PDB entry 1N33 | X-ray diffraction, 3.35 A resolution | chains A and L of the 23 polymer chains in the assembly

# Chain A
Molecule: 16S ribosomal RNA
From: Thermus thermophilus
Sequence (1522 nucleotides; each row starts with the number of its first residue; note: 42 numbers in that range are skipped by the numbering (no residue carries them; nothing is unmodelled there); a row labelled like 190A-190L holds insertion residues (190A, then the next letters in order); numbering starts at 0):
     0 UUUGUUGGAGAGUUUGAUCCUGGCUCAGGGUGAACGCUGGCGGCGUGCCU
    50 AAGACAUGCAAGUCGUGCGGG
    73 CCGCGGGGUUUU
    88 ACUCCG
    95 UGGUC
   101 AGCGGCGGACGGGUGAGUAACGCGUGGGU
  129A G
   130 ACCUACCCGGAAGAGGGGGACAACCCGGGGAAACUCGGGCUAAUCCCCCA
   180 UGUGGACCCGC
190A-190L CCCUUGGGGUGU
   191 GUCCAAAGGGCUUU
   216 GCCCGCUUCCGGAUGGGCCCGCGUCCCAUCAGCUAGUUGGUGGGGUAAUG
   266 GCCCACCAAGGCGACGACGGGUAGCCGGUCUGAGAGGAUGGCCGGCCACA
   316 GGGGCACUGAGACACGGGCCCCACUCCUACGGGAGGCAGCAGUUAGGAAU
   366 CUUCCGCAAUGGGCGCAAGCCUGACGGAGCGACGCCGCUUGGAGGAAGAA
   416 GCCCUUCGGGGUGUAAACUCCUGAA
   442 CCCGGGACGAAACCCCCGACGA
   474 GGGGACUGACGGUACCGGG
   494 GUAAUAGCGCCGGCCAACUCCGUGCCAGCAGCCGCGGUAAUACGGAGGGC
   544 GCGAGCGUUACCCGGAUUCACUGGGCGUAAAGGGCGUGUAGGCGGCCUGG
   594 GGCGUCCCAUGUGAAAGACCACGGCUCAACCGUGGGGGAGCGUGGGAUAC
   644 GCUCAGGCUAGACGGUGGGAGAGGGUGGUGGAAUUCCCGGAGUAGCGGUG
   694 AAAUGCGCAGAUACCGGGAGGAACGCCGAUGGCGAAGGCAGCCACCUGGU
   744 CCACCCGUGACGCUGAGGCGCGAAAGCGUGGGGAGCAAACCGGAUUAGAU
   794 ACCCGGGUAGUCCACGCCCUAAACGAUGCGCGCUAGGUCUCUGGGUCU
   848 CCUGGGGGCCGAAGCUAACGCGUUAAGCGCGCCGCCUGGGGAGUACGGCC
   898 GCAAGGCUGAAACUCAAAGGAAUUGACGGGGGCCCGCACAAGCGGUGGAG
   948 CAUGUGGUUUAAUUCGAAGCAACGCGAAGAACCUUACCAGGCCUUGACAU
   998 GCUAGG
 1003A G
  1004 AACCCGGGUGAAAGCCUGGGGUGCCCC
1030A-1030D GCGA
  1031 GGGGAGCCCUAGCACAGGUGCUGCAUGGCCGUCGUCAGCUCGUGCCGUGA
  1081 GGUGUUGGGUUAAGUCCCGCAACGAGCGCAACCCCCGCCGUUAGUUGCCA
  1131 GCGGUUCGGCCGGGCACUCUAACGGGACUGCCCGCGAAA
  1171 GCGGGAGGAAGGAGGGGACGACGUCUGGUCAGCAUGGCCCUUACGGCCUG
  1221 GGCGACACACGUGCUACAAUGCCCACUACAAAGCGAUGCCACCCGGCAAC
  1271 GGGGAGCUAAUCGCAAAAAGGUGGGCCCAGUUCGGAUUGGGGUCUGCAAC
  1321 CCGACCCCAUGAAGCCGGAAUCGCUAGUAAUCGCGGAUCAG
 1361A C
  1362 CAUGCCGCGGUGAAUACGUUCCCGGGCCUUGUACACACCGCCCGUCACGC
  1412 CAUGGGAGCGGGCUCUACCCGAAGUCGCCGGG
  1446 AGCCUACGGG
  1459 CAGGCGCCGAGGGUAGGGCCCGUGACUGGGGCGAAGUCGUAACAAGGUAG
  1509 CUGUACCGGAAGGUGCGGCUGGAUCACCUCCUUUCU
Unresolved in the structure: 0-4, 1535-1538
From the paper describing this entry:
  - conformationally variable residues (side-chain flip): G530

# Chain L
Molecule: 30S ribosomal protein S12
From: Thermus thermophilus
UniProt: P17293 (RS12_THETH); numbering as in UniProt (aligned over 1-135)
Chain sequence (135 residues; row label = number of the first residue in the row):
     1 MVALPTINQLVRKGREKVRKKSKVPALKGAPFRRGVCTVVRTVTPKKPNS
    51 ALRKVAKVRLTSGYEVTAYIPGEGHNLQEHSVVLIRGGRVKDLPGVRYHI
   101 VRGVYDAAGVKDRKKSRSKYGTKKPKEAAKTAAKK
Unresolved in the structure: 1-4, 129-135
UniProt features mapped onto this chain:
  - natural variant: Arg86 (R86C: In strain: Isolate HG14; R86H: In strain: Isolate HG31)

# Interface between chain A and chain L
Contacting residue pairs (120; chain A residue first):
  U24(A) with Lys23(L), salt bridge to the phosphate
  A33(A) with Phe32(L), base contact
  C34(A) with Phe32(L), sugar contact; Val101(L), sugar contact; Val104(L), phosphate contact
  G35(A) with Val104(L), sugar contact; Ser118(L), hydrogen bond to the sugar; Gly121(L), sugar contact
  C36(A) with Arg117(L), hydrogen bond to the sugar; Ser118(L), sugar contact; Thr122(L), sugar contact; Lys123(L), salt bridge to the phosphate; Lys124(L), hydrogen bond to the phosphate
  U37(A) with Lys123(L), salt bridge to the phosphate; Lys124(L), hydrogen bond to the phosphate
  C241(A) with Arg19(L), hydrogen bond to the sugar
  A303(A) with Lys17(L), phosphate contact
  G362(A) with Arg33(L), hydrogen bond to the phosphate; Arg34(L), salt bridge to the phosphate; Thr61(L), phosphate contact
  A363(A) with Ala30(L), base contact; Pro31(L), base contact; Phe32(L), base contact; Arg33(L), salt bridge to the phosphate; Arg34(L), salt bridge to the phosphate; Thr61(L), hydrogen bond to the phosphate
  G500(A) with Lys124(L), phosphate contact
  C501(A) with Arg117(L), salt bridge to the phosphate; Ser118(L), hydrogen bond to the phosphate; Lys124(L), salt bridge to the phosphate
  G502(A) with Ser116(L), phosphate contact; Arg117(L), hydrogen bond to the phosphate; Ser118(L), hydrogen bond to the phosphate; Lys119(L), phosphate contact
  C503(A) with Ser116(L), hydrogen bond to the phosphate; Lys119(L), salt bridge to the phosphate
  C518(A) with Ser50(L), hydrogen bond to the phosphate
  C519(A) with Ser50(L), hydrogen bond to the phosphate; Ala51(L), phosphate contact
  A520(A) with Ala51(L), phosphate contact; Leu52(L), hydrogen bond to the phosphate; Glu73(L), hydrogen bond to the sugar
  G521(A) with Leu52(L), phosphate contact; Arg53(L), hydrogen bond to the base; Lys54(L), salt bridge to the phosphate; Gly72(L), phosphate contact; Glu73(L), phosphate contact
  C522(A) with Asn49(L), hydrogen bond to the base; Arg53(L), base contact; Tyr69(L), hydrogen bond to the phosphate; Pro71(L), phosphate contact; Gly72(L), hydrogen bond to the phosphate; Asp92(L), hydrogen bond to the base; Tyr120(L), phosphate contact
  A523(A) with Arg53(L), base contact; Val90(L), base contact; Lys91(L), base contact; Asp92(L), hydrogen bond to the base; Tyr120(L), phosphate contact
  C525(A) with Arg89(L), salt bridge to the phosphate
  C526(A) with Lys91(L), phosphate contact
  G527(A) with Asn49(L), base contact; Asp92(L), base contact
  C528(A) with Asn49(L), hydrogen bond to the base
  G529(A) with Asn49(L), hydrogen bond to the base; Ser50(L), hydrogen bond to the base
  G537(A) with Glu73(L), sugar contact; Arg113(L), salt bridge to the phosphate
  G538(A) with Arg113(L), salt bridge to the phosphate; Lys114(L), hydrogen bond to the phosphate; Lys115(L), hydrogen bond to the phosphate
  A539(A) with Lys114(L), phosphate contact; Lys115(L), base contact
  G541(A) with Lys115(L), base contact
  G550(A) with Lys119(L), sugar contact
  U552(A) with Pro31(L), hydrogen bond to the sugar; Arg86(L), hydrogen bond to the sugar; Gly87(L), phosphate contact
  A553(A) with Val24(L), phosphate contact; Gly29(L), hydrogen bond to the sugar; Pro31(L), sugar contact
  C554(A) with Ser22(L), phosphate contact
  C556(A) with Lys20(L), salt bridge to the phosphate
  C562(A) with Arg15(L), sugar contact; Glu16(L), hydrogen bond to the sugar
  A563(A) with Arg15(L), base contact
  C564(A) with Leu10(L), sugar contact; Arg15(L), salt bridge to the phosphate
  G567(A) with Pro5(L), base contact; Arg15(L), hydrogen bond to the base
  G568(A) with Pro5(L), base contact
  G585(A) with Asn8(L), hydrogen bond to the sugar
  A759(A) with Arg12(L), sugar contact
  C879(A) with Thr6(L), base contact
  C880(A) with Thr6(L), hydrogen bond to the phosphate; Asn8(L), hydrogen bond to the phosphate; Gln9(L), phosphate contact; Arg12(L), salt bridge to the phosphate
  G881(A) with Gln9(L), hydrogen bond to the phosphate; Arg12(L), salt bridge to the phosphate
  U884(A) with Arg15(L), hydrogen bond to the base
  A909(A) with Lys21(L), phosphate contact
  C910(A) with Arg97(L), salt bridge to the phosphate
  U911(A) with Gly95(L), phosphate contact; Arg97(L), salt bridge to the phosphate
  C912(A) with Lys46(L), phosphate contact; Arg89(L), salt bridge to the phosphate; Pro94(L), phosphate contact
  A913(A) with Lys46(L), salt bridge to the phosphate; Lys47(L), salt bridge to the phosphate; Lys91(L), salt bridge to the phosphate
  C1411(A) with Arg41(L), phosphate contact; Lys57(L), phosphate contact
  C1412(A) with Lys57(L), salt bridge to the phosphate
  C1490(A) with Pro94(L), sugar contact
  G1491(A) with Thr44(L), hydrogen bond to the sugar; Lys46(L), salt bridge to the phosphate
  A1492(A) with Lys46(L), phosphate contact; Lys47(L), hydrogen bond to the phosphate; Ser50(L), base contact
Other interface residues (no listed pair), chain A (62 interface residues in all): A32, G302, C504, G540, U551, C882, C883
Other interface residues (no listed pair), chain L (67 interface residues in all): Lys13, Pro45, Pro48, Gly74, Gly103, Tyr105, Asp112

# In short
62 residues of chain A and 67 residues of chain L are in contact, with 38 hydrogen bonds and 25 salt bridges.
Polar contacts include G521(A)-Arg53(L), C522(A)-Asn49(L) and C522(A)-Asp92(L). From the paper: conformational
variability at G530(A).
Chain A is 16S ribosomal RNA and chain L is 30S ribosomal protein S12, both from Thermus thermophilus; the
structure, Structure of the Thermus thermophilus 30S ribosomal subunit bound to codon and near-cognate
transfer rna anticodon ..., was determined by X-ray diffraction (same publication as 1N32, 1N34 and 1N36).
